PDB entry 7CUF | X-ray diffraction, 1.46 A resolution | chains A and B

Chain A (and B):
Protein: Uric acid degradation bifunctional protein
From: Bacillus sp. (strain TB-90)
Notes: EC 1.7.3.3; chain B of this document is another copy of the same molecule, construct and numbering; everything in this record applies to it too
UniProtKB: Q45697 (PUCL_BACSB); residues 7-319 here correspond to UniProt positions 177-489 (UniProt number = residue number + 170)
Sequence (313 residues; row label = number of the first residue in the row):
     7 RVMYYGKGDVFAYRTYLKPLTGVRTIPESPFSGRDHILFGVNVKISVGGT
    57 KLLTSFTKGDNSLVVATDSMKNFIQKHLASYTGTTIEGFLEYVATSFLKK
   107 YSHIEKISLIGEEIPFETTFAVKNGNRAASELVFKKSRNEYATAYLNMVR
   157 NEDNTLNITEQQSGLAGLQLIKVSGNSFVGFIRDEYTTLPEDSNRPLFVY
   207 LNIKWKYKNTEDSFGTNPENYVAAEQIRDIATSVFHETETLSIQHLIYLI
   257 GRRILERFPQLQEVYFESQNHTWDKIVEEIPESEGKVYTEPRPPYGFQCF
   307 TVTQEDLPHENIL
Not modelled in the structure: 7, 311-319
Curated features (UniProtKB/Swiss-Prot):
  - active site (Charge relay system): Lys13, Lys24, Thr73
  - binding site (urate): Thr73, Asp74, Phe184, Arg201, Ile249, Gln250, Asn276
Metal / ion sites: Na+: Ile32, Ser35, Asn132
Residues lining bound ligands:
  - 8-azaxanthine (AZA), molecule 1: Tyr11, Val70, Ala72, Thr73, Asp74
  - 8-azaxanthine (AZA), molecule 2: Phe184, Leu195, Arg201, Ser248, Ile249, Gln250, Asn276, Gln304
  - 2-methoxyethanol (MXE), molecule 1: Tyr10, Ser52, Val53, Gly54, Lys112, Ser114
  - 2-methoxyethanol (MXE), molecule 2: Asp41, His42, Ile43, Leu44, Phe122, Thr124, Phe140
  - 2-methoxyethanol (MXE), molecule 3: Glu119, Pro121, Glu146, Ala148, Leu171, Ala230, Glu231, Arg234
  - 2-methoxyethanol (MXE), molecule 4: Glu273, Gln275, Tyr301, Phe303, Cys305
  - oxygen molecule (OXY): Ile249, Asn276, Gly302, Phe303, Gln304

Chain A / chain B interface:
Contacting residue pairs (130; chain A residue first):
  Val8(A) with Tyr271(B), hydrophobic; Cys305(B); Phe306(B); Thr307(B), hydrogen bond (backbone-backbone)
  Met9(A) with Cys305(B)
  Tyr10(A) with Phe303(B), hydrophobic; Gln304(B); Cys305(B), hydrogen bond (backbone-backbone)
  Tyr11(A) with Gln250(B); Phe303(B); Gln304(B)
  Gly12(A) with Gly302(B); Phe303(B), hydrogen bond (backbone-backbone)
  Lys13(A) with Pro300(B); Tyr301(B); Gly302(B); Phe303(B)
  Gly14(A) with Pro300(B); Tyr301(B), hydrogen bond (backbone-backbone); Phe303(B)
  Asp15(A) with Pro299(B); Pro300(B); Tyr301(B)
  Lys50(A) with Phe303(B)
  Ile51(A) with Phe303(B)
  Ser52(A) with Phe303(B)
  Ser61(A) with Ser248(B); Gln250(B); His251(B)
  Phe62(A) with Gln250(B); His251(B); Tyr254(B); Phe306(B), hydrophobic
  Thr63(A) with Tyr254(B)
  Gly65(A) with Leu247(B); His251(B)
  Asn67(A) with Phe184(B); Val185(B), hydrogen bond (side chain-backbone); Gly186(B); Phe187(B); Leu247(B), hydrogen bond (side chain-backbone); Ser248(B)
  Ser68(A) with Gly186(B); Ile188(B)
  Leu69(A) with Ile188(B)
  Val70(A) with Phe187(B); Ile188(B), hydrogen bond (backbone-backbone)
  Val71(A) with Ile188(B), hydrophobic
  Ala72(A) with Phe187(B), hydrophobic
  Thr73(A) with Gly302(B)
  Asp74(A) with Thr194(B); Leu195(B)
  Ser75(A) with Tyr192(B); Thr193(B), hydrogen bond
  Asn78(A) with Tyr192(B), hydrogen bond (side chain-backbone); Thr194(B), hydrogen bond
  Phe79(A) with Tyr192(B)
  Lys82(A) with Glu191(B), hydrogen bond (side chain-backbone)
  His83(A) with Tyr192(B)
  Lys106(A) with Asp190(B); Glu191(B), salt bridge
  Tyr107(A) with Asp190(B), hydrogen bond; Tyr192(B)
  Phe184(A) with Asn67(B)
  Val185(A) with Asn67(B), hydrogen bond (backbone-side chain)
  Gly186(A) with Asn67(B); Ser68(B)
  Phe187(A) with Asn67(B); Val70(B); Ala72(B), hydrophobic
  Ile188(A) with Ser68(B); Leu69(B); Val70(B), hydrogen bond (backbone-backbone); Val71(B), hydrophobic; His109(B)
  Asp190(A) with Lys106(B); Tyr107(B), hydrogen bond
  Glu191(A) with Lys82(B); Lys106(B), salt bridge
  Tyr192(A) with Ser75(B); Asn78(B), hydrogen bond (backbone-side chain); Phe79(B); Lys82(B); His83(B); Lys106(B); Tyr107(B)
  Thr193(A) with Ser75(B)
  Thr194(A) with Asp74(B), hydrogen bond; Asn78(B), hydrogen bond
  Leu195(A) with Ala72(B), hydrophobic; Asp74(B)
  Leu247(A) with Gly65(B); Asn67(B), hydrogen bond (backbone-side chain)
  Ser248(A) with Ser61(B); Asn67(B)
  Gln250(A) with Tyr11(B); Ser61(B); Phe62(B)
  His251(A) with Ser61(B); Phe62(B); Gly65(B)
  Tyr254(A) with Phe62(B); Thr63(B)
  Tyr271(A) with Val8(B), hydrophobic
  Pro300(A) with Lys13(B); Gly14(B); Asp15(B)
  Tyr301(A) with Lys13(B); Gly14(B), hydrogen bond (backbone-backbone); Asp15(B)
  Gly302(A) with Gly12(B); Lys13(B); Thr73(B)
  Phe303(A) with Tyr10(B), hydrophobic; Tyr11(B); Gly12(B), hydrogen bond (backbone-backbone); Lys13(B); Gly14(B); Lys50(B); Ile51(B); Ser52(B)
  Gln304(A) with Tyr10(B); Tyr11(B)
  Cys305(A) with Val8(B); Met9(B); Tyr10(B), hydrogen bond (backbone-backbone)
  Phe306(A) with Val8(B); Met9(B), hydrophobic; Phe62(B), hydrophobic
  Thr307(A) with Val8(B), hydrogen bond (backbone-backbone)
Interface residues without a listed pair, chain A (62 interface residues in all): Val16, Phe17, Lys64, Lys77, His109, Ile253, Pro299
Interface residues without a listed pair, chain B (63 interface residues in all): Val16, Phe17, Leu59, Lys64, Lys77, Ile253

In short:
62 residues of chain A and 63 residues of chain B are in contact, with 23 hydrogen bonds and 2 salt bridges.
Polar pairs include Lys106(A)-Glu191(B), Asn67(A)-Val185(B) and Asn67(A)-Leu247(B). Ligands of chain A:
8-azaxanthine, oxygen molecule and 4 copies of 2-methoxyethanol.
Chain A and chain B are both Uric acid degradation bifunctional protein (Bacillus sp. (strain TB-90)); the
structure, Crystal Structure of Urate Oxidase from Bacillus sp. TB-90 in the absence from Chloride Anion at
..., was determined by X-ray diffraction (same publication as 7CUC and 7CUG).
